PDB entry 7UI9 | electron microscopy, 3.30 A resolution | chains P and Q of the 33 polymer chains in the assembly

# Chain P
Molecule: Transcription initiation factor IIF subunit alpha
From: Saccharomyces cerevisiae S288C
UniProtKB: P41895 (T2FA_YEAST); numbering as in UniProt (aligned over 1-735)
Sequence (735 residues; numbered 1 to 735; the number before each row is that of its first residue):
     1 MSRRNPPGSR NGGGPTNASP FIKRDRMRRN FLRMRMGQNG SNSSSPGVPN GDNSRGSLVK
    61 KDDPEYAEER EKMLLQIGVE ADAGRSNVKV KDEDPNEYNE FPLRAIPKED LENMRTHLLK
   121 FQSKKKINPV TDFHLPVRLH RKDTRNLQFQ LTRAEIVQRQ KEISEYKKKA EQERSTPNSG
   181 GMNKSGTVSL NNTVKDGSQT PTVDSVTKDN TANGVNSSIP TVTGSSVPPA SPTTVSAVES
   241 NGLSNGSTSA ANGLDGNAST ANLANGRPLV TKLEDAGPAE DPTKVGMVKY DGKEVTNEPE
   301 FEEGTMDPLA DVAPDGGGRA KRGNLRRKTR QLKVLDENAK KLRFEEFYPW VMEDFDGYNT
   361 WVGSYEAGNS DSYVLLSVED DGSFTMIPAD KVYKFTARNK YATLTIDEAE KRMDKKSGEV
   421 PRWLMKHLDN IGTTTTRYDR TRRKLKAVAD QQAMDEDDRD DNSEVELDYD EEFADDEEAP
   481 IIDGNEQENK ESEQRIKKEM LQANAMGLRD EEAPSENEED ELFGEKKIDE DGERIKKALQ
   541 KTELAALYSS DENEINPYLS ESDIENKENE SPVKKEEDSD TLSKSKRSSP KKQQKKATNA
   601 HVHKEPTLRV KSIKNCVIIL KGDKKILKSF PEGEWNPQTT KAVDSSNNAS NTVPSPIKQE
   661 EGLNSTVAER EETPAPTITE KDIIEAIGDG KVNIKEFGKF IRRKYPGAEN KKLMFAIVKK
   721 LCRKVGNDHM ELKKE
Disordered / not traced: 1-94, 143-344, 400-735

# Chain Q
Molecule: Transcription initiation factor IIF subunit beta
From: Saccharomyces cerevisiae S288C
Notes: EC 3.6.4.12
UniProtKB: P41896 (T2FB_YEAST); residue numbers follow UniProt; this construct covers 1-400
Sequence (400 residues; each row starts with the number of its first residue):
     1 MSSGSAGAPA LSNNSTNSVA KEKSGNISGD EYLSQEEEVF DGNDIENNET KVYEESLDLD
    61 LERSNRQVWL VRLPMFLAEK WRDRNNLHGQ ELGKIRINKD GSKITLLLNE NDNDSIPHEY
   121 DLELTKKVVE NEYVFTEQNL KKYQQRKKEL EADPEKQRQA YLKKQEREEE LKKKQQQQKR
   181 RNNRKKFNHR VMTDRDGRDR YIPYVKTIPK KTAIVGTVCH ECQVMPSMND PNYHKIVEQR
   241 RNIVKLNNKE RITTLDETVG VTMSHTGMSM RSDNSNFLKV GREKAKSNIK SIRMPKKEIL
   301 DYLFKLFDEY DYWSLKGLKE RTRQPEAHLK ECLDKVATLV KKGPYAFKYT LRPEYKKLKE
   361 EERKATLGEL ADEQTGSAGD NAQGDAEADL EDEIEMEDVV
Disordered / not traced: 1-55, 140-208, 250-400

# Interface between chain P and chain Q
Residue-residue contacts - 71 pairs, chain P then chain Q:
  Pro95(P) - Asn98(Q)
  Glu97(P) - Ile97(Q)
  Glu97(P) - Asn98(Q)
  Glu97(P) - Lys99(Q)  salt bridge
  Tyr98(P) - Arg96(Q)
  Tyr98(P) - Ile97(Q)
  Asn99(P) - Ile95(Q)
  Asn99(P) - Ile97(Q)
  Glu100(P) - Lys94(Q)  salt bridge
  Glu100(P) - Arg96(Q)  salt bridge
  Phe101(P) - Lys94(Q)
  Pro102(P) - Glu91(Q)
  Pro102(P) - Lys94(Q)
  Leu103(P) - Gln90(Q)
  Leu103(P) - Glu91(Q)
  Leu103(P) - Leu92(Q)  hydrogen bond (backbone-backbone)
  Leu103(P) - Gly93(Q)  hydrogen bond (backbone-backbone)
  Leu103(P) - Lys94(Q)
  Arg104(P) - Gly89(Q)  hydrogen bond (side chain-backbone)
  Arg104(P) - Gln90(Q)
  Ala105(P) - Asn86(Q)
  Ala105(P) - Leu87(Q)
  Ala105(P) - Gly89(Q)  hydrogen bond (backbone-backbone)
  Ile106(P) - Leu87(Q)  hydrogen bond (backbone-backbone)
  Pro107(P) - Leu87(Q)
  Pro107(P) - His88(Q)
  Lys108(P) - Arg84(Q)  hydrogen bond (side chain-backbone)
  Lys108(P) - His88(Q)  hydrogen bond
  Asn113(P) - Gln138(Q)
  Asn113(P) - Asn139(Q)  hydrogen bond (backbone-backbone)
  Met114(P) - Thr136(Q)
  Met114(P) - Glu137(Q)
  Met114(P) - Gln138(Q)
  Arg115(P) - Glu137(Q)  hydrogen bond (backbone-backbone)
  Thr116(P) - Phe135(Q)
  Thr116(P) - Glu137(Q)
  His117(P) - Glu137(Q)  hydrogen bond (backbone-side chain)
  Leu119(P) - Phe135(Q)
  Leu119(P) - Glu137(Q)
  Leu119(P) - Thr212(Q)
  Lys120(P) - Asn131(Q)  hydrogen bond (side chain-backbone)
  Lys120(P) - Glu132(Q)
  Phe121(P) - Asn131(Q)
  Lys125(P) - Asn131(Q)
  Lys126(P) - Asn131(Q)
  Lys126(P) - Tyr133(Q)
  Lys126(P) - Thr217(Q)
  Ile127(P) - Tyr133(Q)  hydrogen bond (backbone-side chain)
  Asn128(P) - Tyr133(Q)
  Pro129(P) - Leu61(Q)  hydrophobic
  Val130(P) - Leu61(Q)  hydrophobic
  Leu135(P) - Leu59(Q)
  Val137(P) - Leu57(Q)
  Arg138(P) - Leu57(Q)
  Ser370(P) - Met75(Q)
  Asp371(P) - Arg72(Q)
  Ser372(P) - Arg72(Q)  hydrogen bond (backbone-side chain)
  Ser372(P) - Ala78(Q)
  Ser372(P) - Arg82(Q)  hydrogen bond (backbone-side chain)
  Tyr373(P) - Leu70(Q)  hydrophobic
  Tyr373(P) - Arg72(Q)
  Tyr373(P) - Arg82(Q)  hydrogen bond (backbone-side chain)
  Val374(P) - Arg82(Q)
  Leu375(P) - Val134(Q)  hydrophobic
  Leu375(P) - Phe135(Q)
  Leu376(P) - Val68(Q)
  Leu376(P) - Trp69(Q)
  Leu376(P) - Val71(Q)  hydrophobic
  Phe384(P) - Trp69(Q)
  Pro388(P) - Arg82(Q)
  Ala389(P) - Arg82(Q)
Also at the interface, not in a pair above, chain P (48 interface residues in all): Asn96, Glu109, Leu111, Pro136, Leu139, Val378, Met386, Ile387
Also at the interface, not in a pair above, chain Q (45 interface residues in all): Asp58, Arg66, Gln67, Leu73, Trp81, Asn85, Leu106, Glu130

# In short
The interface between chain P and chain Q involves 48 residues on one side and 45 on the other, with 15
hydrogen bonds and 3 salt bridges. Polar pairs include Glu97(P)-Lys99(Q), Glu100(P)-Lys94(Q) and
Glu100(P)-Arg96(Q).
Chain P is Transcription initiation factor IIF subunit alpha and chain Q is Transcription initiation factor
IIF subunit beta, both from Saccharomyces cerevisiae S288C; the structure, Core Mediator-PICearly (Copy A),
was determined by electron microscopy (same publication as 7UIC, 7UIF, 7UIG, 7UIK, 7UIL and 7UIO).
